PDB entry 3ULP | X-ray diffraction, 2.10 A resolution | chains A and D of the 6 polymer chains in the assembly

[Chain A (and D)]
Protein: Single-strand binding protein
Organism: Plasmodium falciparum
Notes: chain D of this document is another copy of the same molecule, construct and numbering; everything in this record applies to it too
UniProtKB: Q8I415 (Q8I415_PLAF7); residues 77-200 here = UniProt positions 77-200
Chain sequence (124 residues; each row starts with the number of its first residue):
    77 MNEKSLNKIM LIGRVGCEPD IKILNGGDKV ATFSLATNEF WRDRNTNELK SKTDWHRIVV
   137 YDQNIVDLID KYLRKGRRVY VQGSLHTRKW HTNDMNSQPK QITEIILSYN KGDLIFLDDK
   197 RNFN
Not modelled in the structure: 169-172, 195-200 (chain D: 121-122, 169-171, 195-200)
Reported in the primary citation:
  - binding site for the 35-nt DNA strand: E79, R90, G92, K98, N101, S110, N114, W117, K128, T129, D130, W131, R133, Y137, R153, H162, T163, R164, W166, T179, E180, S184
  - binding site for the 35-nt DNA strand: K80, N101, W117, D130, R154, F192
  - self-association interface (contacts with another copy of this molecule); pairs are residue here / residue on that copy: H132-N83, H132

[How chain A and chain D interact]
Contacting residue pairs (10):
  M86(A) - M86(D)  hydrophobic
  R154(A) - I191(D)
  R154(A) - F192(D)  hydrogen bond (side chain-backbone)
  R154(A) - L193(D)
  I191(A) - R154(D)
  F192(A) - R154(D)  hydrogen bond (backbone-side chain)
  L193(A) - R154(D)
  L193(A) - L193(D)  hydrophobic
  D194(A) - L193(D)
  D194(A) - D194(D)
Also at the interface, not in a pair above, chain A (8 interface residues in all): I88, Y156
Also at the interface, not in a pair above, chain D (8 interface residues in all): I88, Y156

[Overview]
The chain A/chain D interface involves 8 residues from each chain, with 2 hydrogen bonds. Its one
hydrogen-bonded contact is R154(A)-F192(D). The paper reports a binding site for the 35-nt DNA strand at
E79(A), R90(A) and G92(A) among others; a self-association interface involving H132(A).
Chain A and chain D are both Single-strand binding protein (Plasmodium falciparum); the structure, Plasmodium
falciparum SSB complex with ssDNA, was determined by X-ray diffraction.
